Entry 7NMK (X-ray diffraction, 1.20 A resolution); this record covers chain A.

[Chain A]
Name: 2-heptyl-1-hydroxyquinolin-4(1H)-one methyltransferase
From: Mycobacterium tuberculosis (strain ATCC 25618 / H37Rv)
Reference sequence: P9WKL5 (Y560_MYCTU); residues 4-227 here correspond to UniProt positions 18-241 (UniProt number = residue number + 14)
Chain sequence (245 residues; row label = number of the first residue in the row; numbers below 1 keep their minus sign (Met-17 is residue -17)):
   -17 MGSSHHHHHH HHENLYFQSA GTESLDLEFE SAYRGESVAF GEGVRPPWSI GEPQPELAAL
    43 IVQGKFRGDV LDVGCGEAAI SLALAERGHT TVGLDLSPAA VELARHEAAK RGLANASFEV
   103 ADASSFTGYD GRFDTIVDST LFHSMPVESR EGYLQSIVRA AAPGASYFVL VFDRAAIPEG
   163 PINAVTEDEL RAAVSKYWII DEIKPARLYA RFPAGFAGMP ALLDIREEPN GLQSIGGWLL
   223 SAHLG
Unresolved in the structure: -17 to 4, 19-25
Construct notes: initiating methionine (-17); expression tag (-16 to 3)
Ion coordination: Na+ near Ser126 (its only coordinating residue here)
Small-molecule neighbours:
  - S-adenosylhomocysteine (SAH): Phe11, Tyr15, Trp30, Asp54, Gly56, Cys57, Gly58, Asp77, Leu78, Ser79, Ala103, Asp104, Ala105, Ser106, Ser121, Thr122, Leu123, Ser126, Met127
  - 1-methoxy-4-oxoquinoline (UJH): Phe11, Pro29, Trp30, His125, Ser126, Phe154, Ile164, Ala192, Phe194, Phe198

[In short]
Chain A binds S-adenosylhomocysteine and 1-methoxy-4-oxoquinoline.
Chain A is 2-heptyl-1-hydroxyquinolin-4(1H)-one methyltransferase (Mycobacterium tuberculosis (strain ATCC
25618 / H37Rv)); the structure, Crystal structure of the heterocyclic toxin methyltransferase from
Mycobacterium tuberculosis with bound methylation product 1-methoxyquinolin-4(1H)-one, was determined by X-ray
diffraction together with 7BGG, 7NDM and 7NOY from the same study.
